7ELM - chains L and R of the 22 polymer chains in the assembly; structure by electron microscopy, 2.88 A resolution.

[Chain L]
Protein: CRISPR type I-F/YPEST-associated protein Csy2
Organism: Pseudomonas aeruginosa
UniProtKB: B3G161 (B3G161_PSEAI); numbering as in UniProt (aligned over 1-327)
Sequence (327 residues; each row starts with the number of its first residue):
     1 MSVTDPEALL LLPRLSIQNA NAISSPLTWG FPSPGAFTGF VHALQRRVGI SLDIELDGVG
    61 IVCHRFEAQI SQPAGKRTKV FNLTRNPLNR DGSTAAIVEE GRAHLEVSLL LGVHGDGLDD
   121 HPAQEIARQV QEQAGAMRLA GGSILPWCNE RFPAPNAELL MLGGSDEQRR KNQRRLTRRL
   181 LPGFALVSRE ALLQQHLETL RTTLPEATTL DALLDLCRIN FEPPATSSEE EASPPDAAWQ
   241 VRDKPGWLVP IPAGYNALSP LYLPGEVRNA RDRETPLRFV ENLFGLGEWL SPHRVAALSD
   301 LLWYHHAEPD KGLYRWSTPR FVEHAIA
Unresolved in the structure: 1-2, 224-238, 323-327

[Chain R]
Protein: CRISPR-associated protein Csy3
Organism: Pseudomonas aeruginosa
UniProtKB: A0A659BSG0 (A0A659BSG0_PSEAI); residue numbers follow UniProt; this construct covers 1-342
Sequence (342 residues; numbered 1 to 342; the number before each row is that of its first residue):
     1 MSKPILSTAS VLAFERKLDP SDALMSAGAW AQRDASQEWP AVTVREKSVR GTISNRLKTK
    61 DRDPAKLDAS IQSPNLQTVD VANLPSDADT LKVRFTLRVL GGAGTPSACN DAAYRDKLLQ
   121 TVATYVNEQG FAELARRYAH NLANARFLWR NRVGAEAVEV RINHIRQGEV ARTWRFDALA
   181 IGLRDFKADA ELDALAELIA SGLSGSGHVL LEVVAFARIG DGQEVFPSQE LILDKGDKKG
   241 QKSKTLYSVR DAAAIHSQKI GNALRTIDTW YPDEDGLGPI AVEPYGSVTS QGKAYRQPKQ
   301 KLDFYTLLDN WVLRDEAPAV EQQHYVIANL IRGGVFGEAE EK
Unresolved in the structure: 1-5, 339-342

[How chain L and chain R interact]
Contacting residue pairs (64; chain L residue first):
  Gln-18(L) / Pro-20(R)  hydrogen bond (side chain-backbone)
  Gln-18(L) / Ser-21(R)
  Gln-18(L) / Asp-22(R)  hydrogen bond (side chain-backbone)
  Gln-18(L) / Ser-257(R)
  Asn-19(L) / Ser-257(R)  hydrogen bond
  Glu-67(L) / Ser-248(R)
  Glu-67(L) / Val-249(R)
  Glu-67(L) / Arg-250(R)  hydrogen bond (side chain-backbone)
  Gln-69(L) / Tyr-247(R)
  Ser-71(L) / Ile-232(R)
  Pro-73(L) / Gln-241(R)  hydrogen bond (backbone-side chain)
  Ala-74(L) / Gln-241(R)
  Phe-81(L) / Leu-231(R)
  Asn-82(L) / Glu-230(R)  hydrogen bond
  Asn-82(L) / Leu-231(R)
  Leu-83(L) / Leu-231(R)
  Leu-83(L) / Leu-233(R)  hydrophobic
  Thr-84(L) / Gln-258(R)  hydrogen bond
  Leu-88(L) / Ser-287(R)
  Leu-88(L) / Val-288(R)
  Leu-88(L) / Thr-289(R)
  Leu-88(L) / Gly-292(R)
  Arg-90(L) / Tyr-285(R)  hydrogen bond
  Arg-90(L) / Ala-294(R)
  Arg-90(L) / Gln-297(R)
  Gly-92(L) / Gly-292(R)
  Glu-99(L) / Leu-233(R)
  Arg-102(L) / Gln-258(R)  hydrogen bond
  His-104(L) / Asp-22(R)  salt bridge
  His-104(L) / Tyr-247(R)  hydrogen bond
  Glu-132(L) / His-208(R)
  Gly-135(L) / Arg-98(R)
  Gly-135(L) / His-208(R)  hydrogen bond (backbone-side chain)
  Ala-136(L) / Leu-100(R)
  Met-137(L) / Arg-98(R)  hydrogen bond (backbone-side chain)
  Arg-138(L) / Glu-15(R)  salt bridge
  Arg-138(L) / Arg-16(R)
  Arg-138(L) / Asp-19(R)  salt bridge
  Ser-143(L) / Asp-19(R)
  Ser-143(L) / Arg-98(R)  hydrogen bond
  Ile-144(L) / Arg-98(R)  hydrogen bond (backbone-side chain)
  Leu-145(L) / Ser-21(R)
  Pro-146(L) / Thr-96(R)
  Pro-146(L) / Leu-210(R)  hydrophobic
  Trp-147(L) / Ile-165(R)  hydrophobic
  Trp-147(L) / Gly-168(R)
  Trp-147(L) / Leu-210(R)
  Cys-148(L) / Arg-94(R)
  Arg-268(L) / Glu-338(R)  salt bridge
  Asn-269(L) / Ser-10(R)
  Asn-269(L) / Val-11(R)
  Asn-269(L) / Glu-338(R)
  Ala-270(L) / Ser-10(R)
  Ala-270(L) / Val-11(R)
  Ala-270(L) / Asn-110(R)
  Arg-271(L) / Val-11(R)
  Arg-271(L) / Ala-108(R)
  Arg-271(L) / Cys-109(R)
  Arg-271(L) / Asn-110(R)
  Asp-272(L) / Cys-109(R)
  Asp-272(L) / Arg-115(R)  salt bridge
  Arg-273(L) / Ser-10(R)
  Arg-273(L) / Asn-110(R)  hydrogen bond (side chain-backbone)
  Arg-273(L) / Asp-111(R)
Also at the interface, not in a pair above, chain L (40 interface residues in all): Gly-75, Arg-85, Pro-87, Asn-89, Asn-149, Glu-274
Also at the interface, not in a pair above, chain R (45 interface residues in all): Ser-107, Ala-112, Lys-235, Lys-293, Arg-332

[Overview]
The interface between chain L and chain R involves 40 residues on one side and 45 on the other; the contacts
include 15 hydrogen bonds and 5 salt bridges. Among the polar pairs are His-104(L)/Asp-22(R),
Arg-138(L)/Glu-15(R) and Arg-138(L)/Asp-19(R).
Chain L is CRISPR type I-F/YPEST-associated protein Csy2 and chain R is CRISPR-associated protein Csy3, both
from Pseudomonas aeruginosa; the structure, Structure of Csy-AcrIF24, was determined by electron microscopy,
deposited together with 7ELN and 7WE6.
